Entry 6RI7 (electron microscopy, 3.90 A resolution); this record covers chains B and D of the 10 polymer chains in the assembly.

== Chain B ==
Name: DNA-directed RNA polymerase subunit alpha
Organism: Escherichia coli (strain K12)
Notes: EC 2.7.7.6
UniProt: P0A7Z4 (RPOA_ECOLI); numbering as in UniProt (aligned over 1-329)
Sequence (329 residues; numbered 1 to 329; the number before each row is that of its first residue):
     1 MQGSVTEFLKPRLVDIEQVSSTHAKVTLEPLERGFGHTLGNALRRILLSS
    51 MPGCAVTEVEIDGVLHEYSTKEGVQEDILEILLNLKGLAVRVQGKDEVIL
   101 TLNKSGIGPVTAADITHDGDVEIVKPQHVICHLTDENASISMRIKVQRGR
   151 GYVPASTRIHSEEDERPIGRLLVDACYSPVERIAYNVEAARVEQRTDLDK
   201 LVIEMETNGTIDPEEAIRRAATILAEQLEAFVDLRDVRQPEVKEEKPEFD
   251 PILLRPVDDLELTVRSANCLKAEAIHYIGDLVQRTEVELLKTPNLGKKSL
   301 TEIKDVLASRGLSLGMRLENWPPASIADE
Unresolved in the structure: 1-3, 233-329
Curated features (UniProtKB/Swiss-Prot):
  - region: Glu162 to Glu165 (Required for interaction with Crp at class II promoters)
  - modified residue: Arg265 (ADP-ribosylarginine), Lys297 (N6-acetyllysine), Lys298 (N6-acetyllysine)
  - mutagenesis: Arg45 (R45C: In rpoA112; temperature-sensitive, blocks RNA polymerase assembly), Glu162 to Glu165 (5-fold decrease in CRP-class II promoter-dependent transcription), Glu165 (E165K: 5-fold decrease in CRP-class II promoter-dependent transcription), Arg191 (R191C: In rpoA101; temperature-sensitive)

== Chain D ==
Name: DNA-directed RNA polymerase subunit beta'
Organism: Escherichia coli (strain K12)
Notes: EC 2.7.7.6
UniProt: P0A8T7 (RPOC_ECOLI); residues 1-1407 here = UniProt positions 1-1407
Sequence (1407 residues; each row starts with the number of its first residue):
     1 MKDLLKFLKAQTKTEEFDAIKIALASPDMIRSWSFGEVKKPETINYRTFK
    51 PERDGLFCARIFGPVKDYECLCGKYKRLKHRGVICEKCGVEVTQTKVRRE
   101 RMGHIELASPTAHIWFLKSLPSRIGLLLDMPLRDIERVLYFESYVVIEGG
   151 MTNLERQQILTEEQYLDALEEFGDEFDAKMGAEAIQALLKSMDLEQECEQ
   201 LREELNETNSETKRKKLTKRIKLLEAFVQSGNKPEWMILTVLPVLPPDLR
   251 PLVPLDGGRFATSDLNDLYRRVINRNNRLKRLLDLAAPDIIVRNEKRMLQ
   301 EAVDALLDNGRRGRAITGSNKRPLKSLADMIKGKQGRFRQNLLGKRVDYS
   351 GRSVITVGPYLRLHQCGLPKKMALELFKPFIYGKLELRGLATTIKAAKKM
   401 VEREEAVVWDILDEVIREHPVLLNRAPTLHRLGIQAFEPVLIEGKAIQLH
   451 PLVCAAYNADFDGDQMAVHVPLTLEAQLEARALMMSTNNILSPANGEPII
   501 VPSQDVVLGLYYMTRDCVNAKGEGMVLTGPKEAERLYRSGLASLHARVKV
   551 RITEYEKDANGELVAKTSLKDTTVGRAILWMIVPKGLPYSIVNQALGKKA
   601 ISKMLNTCYRILGLKPTVIFADQIMYTGFAYAARSGASVGIDDMVIPEKK
   651 HEIISEAEAEVAEIQEQFQSGLVTAGERYNKVIDIWAAANDRVSKAMMDN
   701 LQTETVINRDGQEEKQVSFNSIYMMADSGARGSAAQIRQLAGMRGLMAKP
   751 DGSIIETPITANFREGLNVLQYFISTHGARKGLADTALKTANSGYLTRRL
   801 VDVAQDLVVTEDDCGTHEGIMMTPVIEGGDVKEPLRDRVLGRVTAEDVLK
   851 PGTADILVPRNTLLHEQWCDLLEENSVDAVKVRSVVSCDTDFGVCAHCYG
   901 RDLARGHIINKGEAIGVIAAQSIGEPGTQLTMRTFHIGGAASRAAAESSI
   951 QVKNKGSIKLSNVKSVVNSSGKLVITSRNTELKLIDEFGRTKESYKVPYG
  1001 AVLAKGDGEQVAGGETVANWDPHTMPVITEVSGFVRFTDMIDGQTITRQT
  1051 DELTGLSSLVVLDSAERTAGGKDLRPALKIVDAQGNDVLIPGTDMPAQYF
  1101 LPGKAIVQLEDGVQISSGDTLARIPQESGGTKDITGGLPRVADLFEARRP
  1151 KEPAILAEISGIVSFGKETKGKRRLVITPVDGSDPYEEMIPKWRQLNVFE
  1201 GERVERGDVISDGPEAPHDILRLRGVHAVTRYIVNEVQDVYRLQGVKIND
  1251 KHIEVIVRQMLRKATIVNAGSSDFLEGEQVEYSRVKIANRELEANGKVGA
  1301 TYSRDLLGITKASLATESFISAASFQETTRVLTEAAVAGKRDELRGLKEN
  1351 VIVGRLIPAGTGYAYHQDRMRRRAAGEAPAAPQVTAEDASASLAELLNAG
  1401 LGGSDNE
Unresolved in the structure: 1-15, 1374-1407
Metal / ion sites: Zn2+ site 1: Cys70, Cys72, Cys85, Cys88; Mg2+: Asp460, Asp462, Asp464 (shared with 1 residue of chain R); Zn2+ site 2: Cys814, Cys888, Cys895, Cys898
Curated features (UniProtKB/Swiss-Prot):
  - binding site (Zn(2+)): Cys70, Cys72, Cys85, Cys88, Cys814, Cys888, Cys895, Cys898
  - binding site (Mg(2+)): Asp460, Asp462, Asp464
  - modified residue: Lys983 (N6-acetyllysine)
  - mutagenesis: Gln504 (Q504P: Resistant to antibiotics salinamide A and B), Asn690 (N690D: Resistant to antibiotics salinamide A and B), Met697 (M697V: Resistant to antibiotics salinamide A and B), Ala735 (A735T: Resistant to antibiotics salinamide A and B), Arg738 (R738C/H/P/S: Resistant to antibiotics salinamide A and B), Ala748 (A748E: Resistant to antibiotics salinamide A and B), Pro758 (P758S/T: Resistant to antibiotics salinamide A and B), Phe763 (F763C: Resistant to antibiotics salinamide A and B), Ser775 (S775A: Resistant to antibiotics salinamide A and B), Ala779 (A779T/V: Resistant to antibiotics salinamide A and B), Arg780 (R780C: Resistant to antibiotics salinamide A and B), Gly782 (G782A/C: Resistant to antibiotics salinamide A and B), 1 further mutagenesis entry in UniProt

== Interface between chain B and chain D ==
Contacting residue pairs - 25 pairs, chain B then chain D:
  Arg44(B) - Arg538(D)
  Leu48(B) - Arg535(D)
  Leu48(B) - Ser539(D)
  Leu79(B) - Val526(D)  hydrophobic
  Glu80(B) - Arg551(D)
  Leu83(B) - Val526(D)  hydrophobic
  Leu83(B) - Leu527(D)
  Leu83(B) - Thr528(D)
  Asn84(B) - Arg551(D)  hydrogen bond
  Lys86(B) - Val526(D)
  Tyr152(B) - Arg535(D)
  Tyr152(B) - Leu536(D)  hydrophobic
  Asp174(B) - Met525(D)
  Asp174(B) - Val526(D)
  Cys176(B) - Arg535(D)
  Ser178(B) - Arg535(D)
  Val180(B) - Arg535(D)  hydrogen bond (backbone-side chain)
  Glu181(B) - Lys531(D)  salt bridge
  Glu181(B) - Arg535(D)
  Arg182(B) - Glu534(D)  salt bridge
  Arg182(B) - Met581(D)
  Arg191(B) - Trp409(D)
  Arg191(B) - Asp410(D)  salt bridge
  Thr196(B) - Glu443(D)
  Glu206(B) - Lys531(D)  salt bridge
Other interface residues (no listed pair), chain B (20 interface residues in all): Ser49, Pro154, Ile183
Other interface residues (no listed pair), chain D (19 interface residues in all): Glu532, Leu541, Lys549, Arg634

== In short ==
The interface between chain B and chain D involves 20 residues on one side and 19 on the other, with 2
hydrogen bonds and 4 salt bridges. Polar contacts include Glu181(B)-Lys531(D), Arg182(B)-Glu534(D) and
Arg191(B)-Asp410(D).
Chain B is DNA-directed RNA polymerase subunit alpha and chain D is DNA-directed RNA polymerase subunit beta',
both from Escherichia coli (strain K12); the structure, Cryo-EM structure of E. coli RNA polymerase elongation
complex bound to GreB transcription factor, was determined by electron microscopy (same publication as 6RH3,
6RI9, 6RIN and 6RIP).
